Entry 8VBI (electron microscopy, 2.30 A resolution); this record covers chains B and F of the 3 polymer chains in the assembly.

== Chain B ==
Protein: HIV-1 reverse transcriptase P51 subunit
Organism: Human immunodeficiency virus 1
UniProtKB: P03366 (POL_HV1B1); residues 1-428 here correspond to UniProt positions 600-1027 (UniProt number = residue number + 599)
Amino-acid sequence (444 residues; numbered -15 to 428; the number before each row is that of its first residue; numbers below 1 keep their minus sign (Met-15 is residue -15)):
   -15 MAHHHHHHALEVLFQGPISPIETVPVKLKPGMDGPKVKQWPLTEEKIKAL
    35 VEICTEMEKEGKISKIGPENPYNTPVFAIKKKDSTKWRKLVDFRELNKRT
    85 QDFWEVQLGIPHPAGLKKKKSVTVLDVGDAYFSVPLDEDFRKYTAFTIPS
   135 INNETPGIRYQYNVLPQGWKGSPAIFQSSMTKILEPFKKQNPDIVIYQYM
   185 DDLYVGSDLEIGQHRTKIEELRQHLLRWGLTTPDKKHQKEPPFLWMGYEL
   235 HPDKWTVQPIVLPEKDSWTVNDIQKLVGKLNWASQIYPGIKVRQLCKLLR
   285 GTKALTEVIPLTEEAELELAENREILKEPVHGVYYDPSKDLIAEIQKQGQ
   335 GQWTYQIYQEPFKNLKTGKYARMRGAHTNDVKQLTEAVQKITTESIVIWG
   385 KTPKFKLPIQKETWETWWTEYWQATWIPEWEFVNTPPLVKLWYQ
Unresolved in the structure: -15 to 7, 87-95, 214-232, 428
Construct notes: expression tag (-15 to 0)
UniProt features mapped onto this chain:
  - region: Phe227 to His235 (RT 'primer grip')
  - motif: Trp398 to Trp414 (Tryptophan repeat motif)
  - binding site (Mg(2+)): Asp110, Asp185, Asp186
  - site (Essential for RT p66/p51 heterodimerization): Trp401, Trp414

== Chain F ==
Molecule: 38-nt DNA strand
Sequence (38 nucleotides; numbered -4 to 33; the number before each row is that of its first residue; numbers below 1 keep their minus sign (DT-4 is residue -4)):
    -4 TAATTGCCCCCCTTCGGTGCTTTGCACCGAAGGGGGGC
Modified residues: OMC (o2'-methylycytidine-5'-monophosphate) at position 2; OMC (o2'-methylycytidine-5'-monophosphate) at position 4; DOC (2',3'-dideoxycytidine-5'-monophosphate) at position 33
Residues lining bound ligands: 2'-deoxyadenosine 5'-triphosphate (DTP): DT0, DG1, DOC_33

== Interface between chain B and chain F ==
Residue-residue contacts (6):
  Lys22(B) - OMC_4(F)  salt bridge to the phosphate
  Lys390(B) - DC15(F)  salt bridge to the phosphate
  Gln394(B) - DC23(F)  phosphate contact
  Lys395(B) - DG24(F)  salt bridge to the phosphate
  Asn418(B) - DC22(F)  hydrogen bond to the phosphate
  Asn418(B) - DC23(F)  hydrogen bond to the phosphate

== Overview ==
Chain B and chain F each contribute 5 residues to their interface; the contacts include 2 hydrogen bonds and 3
salt bridges. Polar contacts include Asn418(B)-DC22(F), Asn418(B)-DC23(F) and Lys22(B)-OMC_4(F). Chain F binds
2'-deoxyadenosine 5'-triphosphate. UniProt lists 3 Mg2+-binding residues on chain B.
Chain B is HIV-1 reverse transcriptase P51 subunit (Human immunodeficiency virus 1) and chain F is a 38-nt DNA
strand; the structure, Kinetic intermediate states of HIV-1 RT DNA synthesis captured by cryo-EM, was
determined by electron microscopy together with 8VB6, 8VB7, 8VB8, 8VB9, 8VBC, 8VBF, 8VBG and 8VBH from the
same study.
